Entry 4XUC (X-ray diffraction, 1.80 A resolution); this record covers chain A.

Chain A:
Name: Catechol O-methyltransferase
Organism: Homo sapiens
Notes: EC 2.1.1.6
UniProt: P21964 (COMT_HUMAN); residue numbers follow UniProt; this construct covers 48-265
Amino-acid sequence (218 residues; numbered 48 to 265; the number before each row is that of its first residue):
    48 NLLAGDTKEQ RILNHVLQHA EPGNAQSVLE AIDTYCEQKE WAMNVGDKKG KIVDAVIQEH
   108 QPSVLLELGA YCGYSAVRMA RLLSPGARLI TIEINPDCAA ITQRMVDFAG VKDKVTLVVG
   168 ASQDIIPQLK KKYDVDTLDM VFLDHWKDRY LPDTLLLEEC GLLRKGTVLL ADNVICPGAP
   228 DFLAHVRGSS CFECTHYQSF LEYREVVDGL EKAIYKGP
Differences from the reference sequence: engineered mutation Ala-51 (Met in P21964)
Ion coordination: Mg2+: Asp-191, Asp-219, Asn-220 (together with 1-(biphenyl-3-yl)-3-hydroxypyridin-4(1H)-one)
Ligand contacts:
  - 1-(biphenyl-3-yl)-3-hydroxypyridin-4(1H)-one (43G): Trp-88, Met-90, Lys-96, Asp-191, Lys-194, Asp-219, Asn-220, Cys-223, Pro-224, Leu-248, Glu-249, Arg-251, Val-253
  - S-adenosylmethionine (SAM): Met-90, Asn-91, Val-92, Glu-114, Gly-116, Ala-117, Tyr-118, Tyr-121, Ser-122, Ile-139, Glu-140, Ile-141, Asn-142, Cys-145, Gly-167, Ala-168, Ser-169, Gln-170, Phe-189, Asp-191, His-192, Trp-193, Lys-194, Arg-196
Curated features (UniProtKB/Swiss-Prot):
  - binding site (S-adenosyl-L-methionine): Val-92, Glu-114, Ser-122, Glu-140, Ile-141, Gly-167 to Gln-170, Asp-191
  - binding site (Mg(2+)): Asp-191, Asp-219, Asn-220
  - binding site (substrate): Lys-194, Asn-220, Glu-249
  - natural variant: Ala-72 (A72S: Correlated with reduced enzyme activity), Val-158 (V158M: In allele COMT*2)
From the paper describing this entry:
  - binding site for 1-(biphenyl-3-yl)-3-hydroxypyridin-4(1H)-one: Trp-88, Cys-223, Pro-224, Leu-248, Arg-251, Val-253

Overview:
Ligands of chain A: 1-(biphenyl-3-yl)-3-hydroxypyridin-4(1H)-one and S-adenosylmethionine. Asp-191, Asp-219
and Asn-220 form the Mg2+ site. Curated annotation (UniProt) lists 10 S-adenosyl-L-methionine-binding
residues, 3 Mg2+-binding residues and 3 substrate-binding residues. The paper reports a binding site for
1-(biphenyl-3-yl)-3-hydroxypyridin-4(1H)-one at Trp-88, Cys-223 and Pro-224 among others.
Chain A is Catechol O-methyltransferase (Homo sapiens); the structure, Synthesis and evaluation of
heterocyclic catechol mimics as inhibitors of catechol-O-methyltransferase (COMT): Structure with Cmpd18
(1-(biphenyl-3-yl)-3-hydroxypyridin-4(1H)-one), was determined by X-ray diffraction, deposited together with
4XUD and 4XUE.
